2XBO - chains 1 and 2 of the 4 polymer chains in the assembly; structure by X-ray diffraction, 4.00 A resolution.

# Chain 1
Name: P1
Source organism: Equine rhinitis a virus
Notes: fragment: capsid protein vp1, residues 537-784
UniProtKB: B9VV85 (B9VV85_9PICO); residues 1-248 here correspond to UniProt positions 537-784 (UniProt number = residue number + 536)
Amino-acid sequence (248 residues; each row starts with the number of its first residue):
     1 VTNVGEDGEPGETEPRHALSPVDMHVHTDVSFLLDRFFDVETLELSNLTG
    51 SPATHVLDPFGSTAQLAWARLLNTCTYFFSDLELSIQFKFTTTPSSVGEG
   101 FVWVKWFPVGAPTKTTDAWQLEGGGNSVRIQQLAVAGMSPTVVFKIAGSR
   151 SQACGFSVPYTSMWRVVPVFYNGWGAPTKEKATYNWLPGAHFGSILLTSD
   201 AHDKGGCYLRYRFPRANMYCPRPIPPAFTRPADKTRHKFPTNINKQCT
Not modelled in the structure: 248

# Chain 2
Name: P1
Source organism: Equine rhinitis a virus
Notes: fragment: capsid protein vp2, residues 81-310
UniProtKB: B9VV85 (B9VV85_9PICO); residues 1-230 here correspond to UniProt positions 81-310 (UniProt number = residue number + 80)
Amino-acid sequence (230 residues; each row starts with the number of its first residue):
     1 DKKTEETTNIEDRIETTVVGATIINSQGSVGTTYCYSKPDGRPPSTVSDP
    51 VTRLGPTLSRHYTFKVGEWPHSQSHGHAWICPLPSDKLKKMGSFHEVVKA
   101 HHLVKNGWDVVVQVNASFAHSGALCVAAVPEYEHTHEKALKWSELEEPAY
   151 TYQQLSVFPHQLLNLRTNSSVHLVMPYIGPGPTTNLTLHNPWTIVILILS
   201 ELTGPGQTVPVTMSVAPIDAMVNGPLPNPE
Not modelled in the structure: 1-30
Differences from the reference sequence: conflict Ser85 (Gly165 in B9VV85)

# Chain 1 / chain 2 interface
Pairs across the interface (55):
  Thr76(1) with Pro130(2)
  Tyr77(1) with Glu131(2), hydrogen bond; Gly179(2); Pro180(2)
  Trp164(1) with Pro180(2), hydrophobic
  Arg165(1) with Gly179(2), hydrogen bond (side chain-backbone); Pro180(2), hydrogen bond (side chain-backbone); Gly181(2); Pro182(2)
  Val166(1) with Pro180(2), hydrophobic
  Pro168(1) with Pro180(2)
  Phe170(1) with Glu131(2); Glu133(2)
  Tyr171(1) with Glu131(2); Glu133(2), hydrogen bond (backbone-side chain); Pro180(2), hydrophobic; Thr184(2); His189(2)
  Asn172(1) with Pro82(2); Glu131(2), hydrogen bond (backbone-side chain); Tyr132(2), hydrogen bond (side chain-backbone); Leu140(2); Leu188(2); His189(2); Asn190(2), hydrogen bond (backbone-backbone); Thr193(2)
  Gly173(1) with Leu188(2); His189(2)
  Trp174(1) with Glu137(2); Ala139(2), hydrophobic; Leu140(2), hydrophobic; Leu188(2), hydrogen bond (backbone-backbone)
  Lys179(1) with Glu137(2); Thr187(2)
  Glu180(1) with Glu137(2)
  Lys181(1) with Glu137(2)
  Tyr184(1) with Thr135(2); Glu137(2); Ala139(2)
  Asn185(1) with Glu133(2), hydrogen bond
  Leu187(1) with Pro180(2), hydrophobic
  Cys220(1) with Tyr36(2), hydrophobic
  Pro221(1) with Tyr36(2); Val157(2); Phe158(2)
  Arg222(1) with Pro130(2), hydrogen bond (side chain-backbone); Glu131(2), hydrogen bond (side chain-backbone); Tyr132(2); Val157(2)
  Pro223(1) with Tyr150(2), hydrophobic; Gln154(2); Val157(2); Phe158(2)
  Ile224(1) with Gln154(2), hydrogen bond (backbone-side chain)
  Pro226(1) with Tyr150(2), hydrophobic
Interface residues without a listed pair, chain 1 (25 interface residues in all): Ala176, Pro225
Interface residues without a listed pair, chain 2 (26 interface residues in all): Val129, Ile178

# Summary
25 residues of chain 1 and 26 residues of chain 2 are in contact, with 12 hydrogen bonds. Polar contacts
include Tyr77(1)-Glu131(2), Arg165(1)-Gly179(2) and Arg165(1)-Pro180(2).
Here chain 1 is P1 and chain 2 is P1, both from Equine rhinitis a virus. Entry 2XBO (Equine Rhinitis A Virus
in Complex with its Sialic Acid Receptor) was determined by X-ray diffraction.
